PDB entry 2CA4 | X-ray diffraction, 2.10 A resolution | chains A and B

# Chain A
Molecule: Sulfite\:cytochrome C oxidoreductase subunit A
Source organism: Starkeya novella
UniProt: Q9LA16 (Q9LA16_THINO); residues 1-373 here correspond to UniProt positions 33-405 (UniProt number = residue number + 32)
Sequence (373 residues; numbered 1 to 373; the number before each row is that of its first residue):
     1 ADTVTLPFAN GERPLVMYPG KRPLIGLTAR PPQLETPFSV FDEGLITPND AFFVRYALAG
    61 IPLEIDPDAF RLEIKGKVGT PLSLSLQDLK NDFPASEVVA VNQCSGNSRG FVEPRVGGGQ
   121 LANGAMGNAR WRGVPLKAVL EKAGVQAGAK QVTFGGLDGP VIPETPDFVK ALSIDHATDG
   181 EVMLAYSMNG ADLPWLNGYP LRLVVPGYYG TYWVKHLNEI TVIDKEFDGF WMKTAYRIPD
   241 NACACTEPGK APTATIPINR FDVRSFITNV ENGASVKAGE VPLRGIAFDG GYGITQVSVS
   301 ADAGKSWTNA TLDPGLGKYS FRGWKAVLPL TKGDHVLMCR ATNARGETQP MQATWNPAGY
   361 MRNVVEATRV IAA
Differences from the reference sequence: engineered mutation Ala57 (His89 in Q9LA16)
Disulfides: Cys243-Cys245
Ion coordination: (molybdopterin-S,S)-oxo-molybdenum Mo near Cys104 (its only coordinating residue here)
Small-molecule neighbours:
  - heme c (HEC): Gln33, Arg55, Tyr56, Ala57, Leu58, Gly118, Ile162, Thr165, Trp231
  - (molybdopterin-S,S)-oxo-molybdenum (MSS): Phe52, Phe53, Val54, Arg55, Tyr56, Ala57, Leu58, Asn102, Cys104, Ser105, Gly156, Asp158, Phe168, Leu196, Asn197, Arg202, Gly210, Thr211, Trp213, Val214, Lys215, Tyr236
Reported in the primary citation:
  - mutagenesis - H57A, Y236F: decreased binding to sulfite
  - conformationally variable residues: Arg55
  - binding site for heme c: Arg55
  - catalytic residues: Arg55, Tyr236

# Chain B
Molecule: Sulfite\:cytochrome C oxidoreductase subunit B
Source organism: Starkeya novella
UniProt: Q9LA15 (Q9LA15_THINO); residues 501-581 here correspond to UniProt positions 28-108 (UniProt number = residue number - 473)
Sequence (81 residues; numbered 501 to 581; the number before each row is that of its first residue):
   501 APLTYELPDE TAQLKPAPQP GFEAAQNNCA ACHSVDYINT QPPGKGQAFW DAEVQKMIKV
   561 YHAPVDEADA KAIADYLAKT Y
Glycans and other covalent adducts: heme c (HEC) linked to Cys529, Cys532
Ion coordination: heme c Fe: His533, Met557
Small-molecule neighbours: heme c (HEC): Asn528, Ala531, His533, Tyr537, Ile538, Gln541, Trp550, Glu553, Val554, Lys556, Met557, Tyr561, His562, Ala563, Val565, Ile573, Leu577

# Interface between chain A and chain B
Residue-residue contacts - 57 pairs, chain A then chain B:
  Ala9(A) - Pro543(B)  hydrophobic
  Asn10(A) - Asn539(B)  hydrogen bond (side chain-backbone)
  Asn10(A) - Thr540(B)
  Asn10(A) - Gln541(B)  hydrogen bond (side chain-backbone)
  Asn10(A) - Pro543(B)
  Arg13(A) - Thr540(B)
  Tyr18(A) - Tyr505(B)
  Tyr18(A) - Pro508(B)
  Pro19(A) - Tyr505(B)  hydrogen bond (backbone-side chain)
  Pro19(A) - Glu506(B)
  Leu27(A) - Asp536(B)
  Leu27(A) - Thr540(B)
  Thr28(A) - Asp536(B)
  Thr28(A) - Tyr537(B)
  Ala29(A) - Ser534(B)  hydrogen bond (backbone-side chain)
  Ala29(A) - Asp536(B)  hydrogen bond (backbone-side chain)
  Arg30(A) - Glu510(B)  salt bridge
  Arg30(A) - Ala530(B)  hydrogen bond (side chain-backbone)
  Arg30(A) - Ala531(B)
  Arg30(A) - Cys532(B)
  Arg30(A) - His533(B)  hydrogen bond (side chain-backbone)
  Arg30(A) - Ser534(B)  hydrogen bond (backbone-side chain)
  Arg30(A) - Tyr537(B)
  Pro31(A) - Tyr537(B)
  Pro32(A) - Leu507(B)  hydrophobic
  Gln33(A) - Tyr537(B)  hydrogen bond
  Tyr56(A) - Tyr537(B)
  Ala59(A) - Cys532(B)
  Leu63(A) - Thr504(B)
  Leu63(A) - Tyr505(B)  hydrogen bond (backbone-backbone)
  Leu63(A) - Leu507(B)  hydrophobic
  Glu64(A) - Pro502(B)
  Glu64(A) - Leu503(B)
  Glu64(A) - Thr504(B)
  Ile65(A) - Pro502(B)
  Ile65(A) - Leu503(B)  hydrogen bond (backbone-backbone)
  Asp66(A) - Pro502(B)
  Arg115(A) - Pro542(B)
  Arg115(A) - Lys545(B)  hydrogen bond (backbone-side chain)
  Val116(A) - Pro542(B)
  Gly117(A) - Gln541(B)
  Gly117(A) - Phe549(B)
  Gly118(A) - Gln541(B)  hydrogen bond (backbone-side chain)
  Gln120(A) - Thr540(B)
  Gln120(A) - Gln541(B)
  Gln120(A) - Pro542(B)
  Val161(A) - Ala531(B)
  Ile162(A) - Cys532(B)  hydrophobic
  Glu164(A) - His562(B)
  Thr165(A) - Tyr561(B)  hydrogen bond (side chain-backbone)
  Pro166(A) - Val560(B)
  Trp195(A) - Leu503(B)
  Trp195(A) - Tyr505(B)  hydrophobic
  Leu196(A) - Tyr505(B)
  Tyr199(A) - Leu503(B)
  Phe230(A) - Val560(B)  hydrophobic
  Phe230(A) - Tyr561(B)  hydrophobic
Other interface residues (no listed pair), chain A (36 interface residues in all): Met17, Ala57, Ile61, Trp231

# In short
Chain A and chain B form an interface of 36 and 25 residues respectively, with 14 hydrogen bonds and 1 salt
bridge. Polar contacts include Arg30(A)-Glu510(B), Asn10(A)-Asn539(B) and Asn10(A)-Gln541(B). Chain A binds
(molybdopterin-S,S)-oxo-molybdenum and heme c. From the paper: catalytic residues Arg55(A) and Tyr236(A); H57A
and Y236F of chain A reduce binding to sulfite.
Chain A is Sulfite\:cytochrome C oxidoreductase subunit A and chain B is Sulfite\:cytochrome C oxidoreductase
subunit B, both from Starkeya novella; the structure, Sulfite dehydrogenase from Starkeya Novella mutant, was
determined by X-ray diffraction together with 2CA3 from the same study.
